PDB entry 4ZVT | X-ray diffraction, 2.85 A resolution | chains B and D of the 6 polymer chains in the assembly

== Chain B ==
Molecule: Caspase-7
Organism: Homo sapiens
Notes: EC 3.4.22.60
Reference sequence: P55210 (CASP7_HUMAN); residue numbers follow UniProt; this construct covers 199-303
Chain sequence (113 residues; numbered 199 to 311; the number before each row is that of its first residue):
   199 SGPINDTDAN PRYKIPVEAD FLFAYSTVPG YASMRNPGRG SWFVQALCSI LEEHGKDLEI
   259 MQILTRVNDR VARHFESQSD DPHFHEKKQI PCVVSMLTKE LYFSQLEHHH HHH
Unresolved in the structure: 199-210, 304-311
Differences from the reference sequence: engineered mutation Ala230 (Tyr in P55210), Met232 (Trp in P55210), Asn234 (Ser in P55210); expression tag (304-311)
Swiss-Prot annotation at these positions:
  - region: Val226 to Tyr229, Ser231, Arg233, Pro235 to Gly238 (Loop L3), Glu274 to Ile288 (Loop L4)
  - site: Tyr223 (Involved in allosteric regulation)
  - modified residue: Arg233 (Microbial infection: ADP-riboxanated arginine), Ser239 (Phosphoserine)
  - mutagenesis: Asp206 (D206A: Reduced cleavage and activation by initiator caspases. Abolished cleavage and activation by initiator caspases; when associated with A-198), Tyr223 (Y223A/F/W/D/E: Does not significantly affect thiol protease catalytic efficiency), Tyr229 (Y229W: Strongly reduced thiol protease catalytic efficiency), Arg233 (R233A: Abolished ADP-riboxanation by C.violaceum CopC), Ser239 (S239A: Abolished phosphorylation by PAK2; when associated with A-30 and A-173; S239E: Mimics phosphorylation; leading to inactivate thiol protease activity), Gln276 (Q276C: In esCasp-7 V3 mutant; promotes specificity toward alternate peptides with VEID, YVAD, WEHD, LETD or LEHD sequence; when associated with 230-V--V-234; Q276D: In esCasp-7 V4 mutant ...), Cys290 (C290S: Decreased phosphorylation by PAK2; C290T/N: Does not significantly affect thiol protease catalytic activity)
Reported in the primary citation:
  - binding site for VEID inhibitor: Phe282

== Chain D ==
Molecule: Caspase-7
Organism: Homo sapiens
Notes: EC 3.4.22.60
Reference sequence: P55210 (CASP7_HUMAN); residues 499-603 here correspond to UniProt positions 199-303 (UniProt number = residue number - 300)
Chain sequence (113 residues; each row starts with the number of its first residue):
   499 SGPINDTDAN PRYKIPVEAD FLFAYSTVPG YASMRNPGRG SWFVQALCSI LEEHGKDLEI
   559 MQILTRVNDR VARHFESQSD DPHFHEKKQI PCVVSMLTKE LYFSQLEHHH HHH
Unresolved in the structure: 499-510, 604-611
Differences from the reference sequence: engineered mutation Ala530 (Tyr230 in P55210), Met532 (Trp232 in P55210), Asn534 (Ser234 in P55210); expression tag (604-611)
Swiss-Prot annotation at these positions:
  - region: Val526 to Tyr529, Ser531, Arg533, Pro535 to Gly538 (Loop L3), Glu574 to Ile588 (Loop L4)
  - site: Tyr523 (Involved in allosteric regulation)
  - modified residue: Arg533 (Microbial infection: ADP-riboxanated arginine), Ser539 (Phosphoserine)

== Interface between chain B and chain D ==
Contacting residue pairs (57; chain B residue first):
  Tyr211(B) with Glu574(D)
  Lys212(B) with Ala570(D); Glu574(D); Glu584(D), hydrogen bond (side chain-backbone); Lys586(D), hydrogen bond (backbone-side chain)
  Ile213(B) with Arg571(D)
  Pro214(B) with Ala570(D); Gln587(D)
  Glu216(B) with Tyr529(D), hydrogen bond; Ile588(D)
  Ala217(B) with Ile588(D), hydrophobic
  Val226(B) with Met594(D), hydrophobic
  Tyr229(B) with Glu516(D), hydrogen bond
  Met259(B) with Met559(D), hydrophobic
  Gln260(B) with Glu598(D), hydrogen bond
  Thr263(B) with Leu595(D); Thr596(D); Lys597(D)
  Asn266(B) with Ser593(D), hydrogen bond (side chain-backbone); Met594(D); Leu595(D), hydrogen bond (side chain-backbone)
  Asp267(B) with Thr596(D); Lys597(D), salt bridge
  Ala270(B) with Pro514(D)
  Arg271(B) with Ile513(D); Lys597(D)
  Glu274(B) with Lys512(D)
  Glu284(B) with Lys512(D), salt bridge
  Lys286(B) with Lys512(D), hydrogen bond (side chain-backbone); Pro514(D)
  Gln287(B) with Pro514(D)
  Ile288(B) with Glu516(D); Ala517(D), hydrophobic; Met594(D)
  Pro289(B) with Met594(D)
  Cys290(B) with Val592(D), hydrophobic; Met594(D), hydrophobic
  Val291(B) with Val591(D); Val592(D); Ser593(D), hydrogen bond (backbone-backbone)
  Val292(B) with Cys590(D), hydrophobic; Val591(D)
  Ser293(B) with Asn566(D), hydrogen bond (backbone-side chain); Val591(D), hydrogen bond (backbone-backbone)
  Met294(B) with Val526(D), hydrophobic; Asn566(D); Ile588(D); Pro589(D); Cys590(D), hydrophobic
  Leu295(B) with Thr563(D); Asn566(D), hydrogen bond (backbone-side chain)
  Thr296(B) with Thr563(D); Asp567(D)
  Lys297(B) with Thr563(D); Asp567(D), salt bridge; Arg571(D)
  Glu298(B) with Gln560(D), hydrogen bond
Other interface residues (no listed pair), chain B (31 interface residues in all): Val215
Other interface residues (no listed pair), chain D (30 interface residues in all): Val515

== Summary ==
Chain B and chain D form an interface of 31 and 30 residues respectively, with 13 hydrogen bonds and 3 salt
bridges. Polar pairs include Asp267(B)-Lys597(D), Glu284(B)-Lys512(D) and Lys297(B)-Asp567(D). Curated
annotation (UniProt) lists 7 mutagenesis sites on chain B. The paper reports a binding site for VEID inhibitor
at Phe282(B).
Both chains are Caspase-7 (Homo sapiens). Entry 4ZVT (Caspase-7 Variant 1 (V1) with reprogrammed substrate
specificity due to Y230A/W232M/S234N substitutions, bound to VEID inhibitor) was determined by X-ray
diffraction (same publication as 4ZVO, 4ZVP, 4ZVQ, 4ZVR, 4ZVS and 4ZVU).
